Entry 8ED0 (electron microscopy, 2.72 A resolution); this record covers chains B and F of the 6 polymer chains in the assembly.

# Chain B (and F)
Molecule: Tail Tube Protein gp93
Organism: Oshimavirus P7426
Notes: chain F of this document is another copy of the same molecule, construct and numbering; everything in this record applies to it too
UniProtKB: A7XXS2 (A7XXS2_BP742); numbering as in UniProt (aligned over 1-348)
Chain sequence (348 residues; row label = number of the first residue in the row):
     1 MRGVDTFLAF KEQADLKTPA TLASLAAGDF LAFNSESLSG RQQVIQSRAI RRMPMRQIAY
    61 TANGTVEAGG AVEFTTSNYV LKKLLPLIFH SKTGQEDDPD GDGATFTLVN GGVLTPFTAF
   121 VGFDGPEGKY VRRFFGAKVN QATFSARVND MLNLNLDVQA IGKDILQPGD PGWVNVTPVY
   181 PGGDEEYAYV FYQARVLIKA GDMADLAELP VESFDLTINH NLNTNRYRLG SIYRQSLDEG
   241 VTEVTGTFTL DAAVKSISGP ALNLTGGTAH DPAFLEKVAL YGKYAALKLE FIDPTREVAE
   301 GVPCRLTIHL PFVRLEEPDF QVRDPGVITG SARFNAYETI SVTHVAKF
From the paper describing this entry:
  - self-association interface (contacts with another copy of this molecule); pairs are residue here / residue on that copy: M55-L108 (hydrophobic contact), Q167

# Interface between chain B and chain F
Pairs across the interface - 53 pairs, chain B then chain F:
  Q43(B) - N149(F)
  I45(B) - N149(F)
  I45(B) - D150(F)
  I45(B) - V190(F)  hydrophobic
  I45(B) - F191(F)  hydrophobic
  S47(B) - T75(F)
  R48(B) - N34(F)
  R48(B) - E73(F)  salt bridge
  A49(B) - F33(F)
  A49(B) - N34(F)  hydrogen bond (backbone-side chain)
  I50(B) - G3(F)
  I50(B) - F33(F)  hydrogen bond (backbone-backbone)
  I50(B) - N34(F)
  R51(B) - V4(F)
  R51(B) - A32(F)
  R52(B) - V4(F)  hydrogen bond (side chain-backbone)
  R52(B) - D5(F)  salt bridge
  A59(B) - G183(F)
  Y60(B) - G183(F)
  A62(B) - M151(F)  hydrophobic
  A62(B) - V190(F)  hydrophobic
  N63(B) - Y192(F)
  G64(B) - N149(F)
  G64(B) - F191(F)
  T65(B) - V148(F)
  T65(B) - N149(F)  hydrogen bond (backbone-side chain)
  T65(B) - F191(F)
  R226(B) - E212(F)  salt bridge
  R226(B) - D251(F)  salt bridge
  R226(B) - V327(F)
  Y227(B) - V148(F)  hydrophobic
  Y227(B) - E212(F)
  R228(B) - V148(F)
  R228(B) - F191(F)
  R228(B) - E208(F)  salt bridge
  R228(B) - P210(F)
  R228(B) - V211(F)
  R228(B) - I257(F)
  L229(B) - A146(F)  hydrophobic
  L229(B) - R147(F)
  L229(B) - V148(F)
  L229(B) - F191(F)  hydrophobic
  L229(B) - A194(F)
  L229(B) - V211(F)  hydrogen bond (backbone-backbone)
  L229(B) - E212(F)
  L229(B) - F214(F)  hydrophobic
  G230(B) - F191(F)  hydrogen bond (backbone-backbone)
  G230(B) - Y192(F)
  G230(B) - A194(F)
  S231(B) - F191(F)
  S231(B) - Y192(F)
  I232(B) - Y192(F)  hydrophobic
  D238(B) - V327(F)
Also at the interface, not in a pair above, chain F (34 interface residues in all): D124, N153, P181, D184, Q193, S213, T329

# Overview
Chain B and chain F form an interface of 22 and 34 residues respectively, with 6 hydrogen bonds and 5 salt
bridges. Polar contacts include R48(B)-E73(F), R52(B)-D5(F) and R226(B)-E212(F). From the paper: a
self-association interface involving M55(B) and Q167(B).
Both chains are Tail Tube Protein gp93 (Oshimavirus P7426). Entry 8ED0 (Cryo-EM Structure of the P74-26 Tail
Tube) was determined by electron microscopy (same publication as 8EDX).
